PDB entry 6K5I | X-ray diffraction, 3.02 A resolution | chains C and D of the 6 polymer chains in the assembly

# Chain C
Name: Fab fragment, heavy chain
Source organism: Mus musculus
Notes: antibody fragment or engineered binder
Amino-acid sequence (222 residues; numbered 1 to 222; the number before each row is that of its first residue):
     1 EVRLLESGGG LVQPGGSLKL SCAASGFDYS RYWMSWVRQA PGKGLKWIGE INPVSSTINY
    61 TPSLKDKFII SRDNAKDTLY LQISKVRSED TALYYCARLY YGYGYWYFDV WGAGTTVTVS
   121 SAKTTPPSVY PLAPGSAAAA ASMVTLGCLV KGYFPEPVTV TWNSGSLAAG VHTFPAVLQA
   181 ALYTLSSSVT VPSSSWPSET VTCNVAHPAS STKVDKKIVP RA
Disulfides: Cys22-Cys96, Cys148-Cys203

# Chain D
Name: Fab fragment, light chain
Source organism: Mus musculus
Notes: antibody fragment or engineered binder
Amino-acid sequence (211 residues; numbered 1 to 211; the number before each row is that of its first residue):
     1 DIVLTQSPAI MSAAPGDKVT MTCSASSSVS YIHWYQQKSG TSPKRWIYDT SKLTSGVPVR
    61 FSGSGSGTSY SLTINTMEAE DAATYYCQQW SSHPQTFGGG TKLEILRADA APTVSIFPPS
   121 SEQLTSGGAS VVCFLNNFYP KDINVKWKID GSERQNGVLN SWTDQDSKDS TYSMSSTLTL
   181 TKDEYERHNS YTCEATHKTS TSPIVKSFNR A
Disulfides: Cys23-Cys87, Cys133-Cys193

# Chain C / chain D interface
Residue-residue contacts - 81 pairs, chain C then chain D:
  Gln39(C) - Gln37(D)  hydrogen bond
  Gln39(C) - Tyr86(D)  hydrogen bond
  Leu45(C) - Tyr86(D)  hydrophobic
  Leu45(C) - Phe97(D)
  Trp47(C) - Pro94(D)  hydrophobic
  Trp47(C) - Gln95(D)
  Glu50(C) - Trp90(D)
  Tyr95(C) - Gln37(D)  hydrogen bond
  Tyr95(C) - Thr41(D)
  Tyr95(C) - Pro43(D)
  Leu99(C) - Trp90(D)  hydrophobic
  Gly102(C) - Asp49(D)
  Tyr103(C) - Tyr31(D)  hydrophobic
  Tyr103(C) - Asp49(D)  hydrogen bond (backbone-side chain)
  Tyr103(C) - Lys52(D)
  Tyr105(C) - Tyr31(D)  hydrophobic
  Tyr105(C) - His33(D)  hydrogen bond (backbone-side chain)
  Tyr105(C) - Asp49(D)
  Tyr105(C) - Ser91(D)
  Trp106(C) - His33(D)  hydrogen bond (backbone-side chain)
  Trp106(C) - Gln88(D)
  Trp106(C) - Trp90(D)
  Tyr107(C) - His33(D)
  Tyr107(C) - Tyr35(D)
  Tyr107(C) - Arg45(D)
  Tyr107(C) - Tyr48(D)  hydrophobic
  Phe108(C) - Tyr35(D)  hydrogen bond (backbone-side chain)
  Phe108(C) - Arg45(D)
  Phe108(C) - Gln88(D)
  Phe108(C) - Trp90(D)  hydrophobic
  Phe108(C) - Gln95(D)
  Phe108(C) - Phe97(D)  hydrophobic
  Asp109(C) - Arg45(D)  salt bridge
  Trp111(C) - Tyr35(D)
  Trp111(C) - Ser42(D)
  Trp111(C) - Pro43(D)
  Trp111(C) - Phe97(D)  hydrophobic
  Gly112(C) - Ser42(D)
  Tyr130(C) - Ser120(D)
  Tyr130(C) - Glu122(D)
  Tyr130(C) - Gln123(D)
  Tyr130(C) - Ser126(D)
  Pro131(C) - Ser120(D)
  Pro131(C) - Glu122(D)
  Leu132(C) - Phe117(D)
  Leu132(C) - Val132(D)  hydrophobic
  Leu132(C) - Phe134(D)  hydrophobic
  Ala133(C) - Phe117(D)
  Ala133(C) - Pro118(D)
  Thr145(C) - Ser115(D)
  Thr145(C) - Phe117(D)
  Thr145(C) - Phe134(D)
  Leu146(C) - Phe134(D)
  Gly147(C) - Phe134(D)
  Leu149(C) - Ser130(D)
  Lys151(C) - Gln123(D)
  Lys151(C) - Ser130(D)
  Lys151(C) - Thr179(D)
  His172(C) - Asn136(D)  hydrogen bond
  His172(C) - Asn137(D)
  His172(C) - Ser173(D)  hydrogen bond
  Thr173(C) - Thr163(D)
  Phe174(C) - Phe134(D)  hydrophobic
  Phe174(C) - Asn136(D)
  Phe174(C) - Ser161(D)
  Phe174(C) - Thr163(D)
  Phe174(C) - Ser173(D)
  Phe174(C) - Met174(D)
  Phe174(C) - Ser175(D)
  Pro175(C) - Ser161(D)  hydrogen bond (backbone-side chain)
  Pro175(C) - Trp162(D)
  Val177(C) - Leu159(D)  hydrophobic
  Val177(C) - Asn160(D)
  Gln179(C) - Leu159(D)
  Ser186(C) - Phe134(D)
  Ser186(C) - Ser175(D)
  Ser188(C) - Phe134(D)
  Ser188(C) - Asn136(D)  hydrogen bond
  Lys216(C) - Glu122(D)  salt bridge
  Arg221(C) - Pro118(D)
  Arg221(C) - Pro119(D)  hydrogen bond (side chain-backbone)
Interface residues without a listed pair, chain C (43 interface residues in all): Val37, Lys43, Gly44, Asn59, Pro62, Ala113, Pro134, Gly135, Ser187
Interface residues without a listed pair, chain D (43 interface residues in all): Ser30, His93, Gly99

# Summary
The chain C/chain D interface involves 43 residues from each chain; the contacts include 12 hydrogen bonds and
2 salt bridges. Among the polar pairs are Asp109(C)-Arg45(D), Lys216(C)-Glu122(D) and Gln39(C)-Gln37(D).
Here chain C is Fab fragment, heavy chain and chain D is Fab fragment, light chain, both from Mus musculus.
Entry 6K5I (Crystal structure of the E148D/R147A/F317A mutant CLC-ec1 in the presence of 20 mM NaBr) was
determined by X-ray diffraction (same publication as 6AD7, 6AD8, 6ADA, 6ADB, 6ADC, 6K5A, 6K5D and 6K5F).
